Entry 8DH0 (X-ray diffraction, 2.90 A resolution); this record covers chains B and C of the 14 polymer chains in the assembly.

[Chain B]
Molecule: T7 RNA polymerase
Source organism: Escherichia phage T7
Notes: EC 2.7.7.6
UniProt: P00573 (RPOL_BPT7); residue numbers follow UniProt; this construct covers 1-883
Chain sequence (883 residues; row label = number of the first residue in the row):
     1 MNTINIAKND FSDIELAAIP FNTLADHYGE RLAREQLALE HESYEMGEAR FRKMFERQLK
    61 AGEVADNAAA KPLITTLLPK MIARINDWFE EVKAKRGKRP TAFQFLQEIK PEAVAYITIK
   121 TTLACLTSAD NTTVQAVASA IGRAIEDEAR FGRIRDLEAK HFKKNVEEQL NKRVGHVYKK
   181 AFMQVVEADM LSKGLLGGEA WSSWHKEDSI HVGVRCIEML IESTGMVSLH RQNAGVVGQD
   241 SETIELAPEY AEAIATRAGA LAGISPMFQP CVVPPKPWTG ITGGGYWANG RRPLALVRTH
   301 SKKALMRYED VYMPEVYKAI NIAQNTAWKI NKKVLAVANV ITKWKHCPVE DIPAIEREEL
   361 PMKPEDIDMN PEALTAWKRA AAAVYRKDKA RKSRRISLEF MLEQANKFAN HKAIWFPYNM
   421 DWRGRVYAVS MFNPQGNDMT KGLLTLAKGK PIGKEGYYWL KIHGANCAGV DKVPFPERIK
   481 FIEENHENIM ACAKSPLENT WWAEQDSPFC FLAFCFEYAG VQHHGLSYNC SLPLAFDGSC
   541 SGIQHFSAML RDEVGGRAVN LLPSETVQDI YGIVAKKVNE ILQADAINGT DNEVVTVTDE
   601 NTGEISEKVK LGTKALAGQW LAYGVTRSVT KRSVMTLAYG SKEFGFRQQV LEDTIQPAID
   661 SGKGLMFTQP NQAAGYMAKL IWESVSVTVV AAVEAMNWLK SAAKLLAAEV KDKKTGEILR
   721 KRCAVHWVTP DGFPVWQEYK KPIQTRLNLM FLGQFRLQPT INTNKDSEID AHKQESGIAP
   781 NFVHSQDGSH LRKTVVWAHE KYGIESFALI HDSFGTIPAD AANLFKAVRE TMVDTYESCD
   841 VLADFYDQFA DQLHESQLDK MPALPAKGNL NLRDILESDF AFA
Not modelled in the structure: 129-130, 157-158, 356-374, 599-606, 755-766
Swiss-Prot annotation at these positions:
  - active site: Asp537, Lys631, Asp812
  - mutagenesis: Lys172 (K172L/G: No change in activity), Pro563 (P563A/T: Inactivated), Tyr571 (Y571S: Inactivated), Lys631 (K631G: Partially inactivated; K631L: Partially inactivated; K631R: Partially inactivated), Thr636 (T636P: Inactivated), Tyr639 (Y639D: Inactivated), Phe646 (F646C: Inactivated)
What the authors report for this chain:
  - binding site for Template strand DNA: Arg632, Tyr639
  - mutagenesis - Y639F: decreased catalytic activity on all scaffolds we tested
  - mutagenesis - M635A: unchanged catalytic activity on natural ATP incorporation
  - mutagenesis - M635K: abolished catalytic activity on UBP incorporation

[Chain C]
Molecule: 12-nt RNA strand
Sequence (12 nucleotides; each row starts with the number of its first residue; numbers below 1 keep their minus sign (A-3 is residue -3)):
    -3 AACUGCGGCG AU
Not modelled in the structure: -3 to 0

[Chain B / chain C interface]
Contacting residue pairs (25):
  Asn171(B) - C2(C)  phosphate contact
  Asn171(B) - G3(C)  sugar contact
  Lys172(B) - G3(C)  sugar contact
  Arg386(B) - G4(C)  salt bridge to the phosphate
  Arg386(B) - C5(C)  salt bridge to the phosphate
  Lys389(B) - G3(C)  hydrogen bond to the sugar
  Lys389(B) - G4(C)  sugar contact
  Ala390(B) - G4(C)  sugar contact
  Ala390(B) - C5(C)  phosphate contact
  Ser393(B) - G4(C)  hydrogen bond to the sugar
  Ser393(B) - C5(C)  hydrogen bond to the sugar
  Arg394(B) - C5(C)  phosphate contact
  Arg394(B) - G6(C)  salt bridge to the phosphate
  Arg425(B) - U8(C)  hydrogen bond to the sugar
  Gln435(B) - A7(C)  hydrogen bond to the sugar
  Gly436(B) - A7(C)  sugar contact
  Asn437(B) - G6(C)  phosphate contact
  Asn437(B) - A7(C)  sugar contact
  Lys441(B) - A7(C)  phosphate contact
  Lys441(B) - U8(C)  salt bridge to the phosphate
  Tyr639(B) - U8(C)  base contact
  Ile810(B) - A7(C)  sugar contact
  Ile810(B) - U8(C)  sugar contact
  His811(B) - U8(C)  sugar contact
  Asp812(B) - U8(C)  hydrogen bond to the sugar
Interface residues without a listed pair, chain B (18 interface residues in all): Ser397, Leu752
Interface residues without a listed pair, chain C (8 interface residues in all): G1

[Summary]
18 residues of chain B face 8 of chain C across their interface, with 6 hydrogen bonds and 4 salt bridges.
Polar contacts include Lys389(B)-G3(C), Ser393(B)-G4(C) and Ser393(B)-C5(C). The paper reports a binding site
for Template strand DNA at Arg632(B) and Tyr639(B); Y639F of chain B reduces catalytic activity on all
scaffolds we tested; 3 substitutions were tested in all.
Chain B is T7 RNA polymerase (Escherichia phage T7) and chain C is a 12-nt RNA strand; the structure, T7 RNA
polymerase elongation complex with unnatural base dDs, was determined by X-ray diffraction (same publication
as 8DH2, 8DH3, 8DH4 and 8DH5).
